Entry 5ZR1 (electron microscopy, 3.00 A resolution); this record covers chains B and G of the 8 polymer chains in the assembly.

== Chain B ==
Protein: Origin recognition complex subunit 2
Organism: Saccharomyces cerevisiae (strain ATCC 204508 / S288c)
UniProtKB: P32833 (ORC2_YEAST); residues 1-620 here = UniProt positions 1-620
Amino-acid sequence (620 residues; row label = number of the first residue in the row):
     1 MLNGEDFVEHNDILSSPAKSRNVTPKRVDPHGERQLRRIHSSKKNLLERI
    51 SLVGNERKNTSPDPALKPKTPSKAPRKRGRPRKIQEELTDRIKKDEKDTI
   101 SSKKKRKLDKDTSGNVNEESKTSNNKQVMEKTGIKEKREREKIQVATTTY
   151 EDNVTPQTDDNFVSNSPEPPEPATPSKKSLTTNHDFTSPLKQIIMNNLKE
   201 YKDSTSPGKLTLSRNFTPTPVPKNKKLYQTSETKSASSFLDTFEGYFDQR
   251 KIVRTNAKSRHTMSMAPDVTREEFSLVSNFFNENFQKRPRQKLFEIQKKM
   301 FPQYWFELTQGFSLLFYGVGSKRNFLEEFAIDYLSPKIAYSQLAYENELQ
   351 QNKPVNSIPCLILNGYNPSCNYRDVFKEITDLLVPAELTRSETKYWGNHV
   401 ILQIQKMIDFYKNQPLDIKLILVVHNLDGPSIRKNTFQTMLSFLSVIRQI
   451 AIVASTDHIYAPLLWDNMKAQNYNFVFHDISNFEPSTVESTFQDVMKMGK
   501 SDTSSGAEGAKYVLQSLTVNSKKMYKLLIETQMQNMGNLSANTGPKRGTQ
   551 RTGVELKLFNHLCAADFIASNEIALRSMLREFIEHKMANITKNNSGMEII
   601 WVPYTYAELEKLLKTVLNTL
Disordered / not traced: 1-235, 344-354
UniProt features mapped onto this chain:
  - modified residue: Thr60 (Phosphothreonine), Thr187 (Phosphothreonine), Ser188 (Phosphoserine)
From the paper describing this entry:
  - binding site for 72bp-oring DNA, ACS305, T-rich (chain G): Lys258, Trp396

== Chain G ==
Molecule: 72bp-oring DNA, ACS305, T-rich
Sequence (72 nucleotides; numbered 1 to 72; the number before each row is that of its first residue):
     1 TGGTTTTTATATGTTTTGTTATGTATTGTTTATTTTCCCTTTAATTTTAG
    51 GATATGAAAACAAGAATTTATC
Disordered / not traced: 42-72

== Interface between chain B and chain G ==
Contacting residue pairs (12):
  Thr255(B) - DT30(G)  phosphate contact
  Thr255(B) - DT31(G)  phosphate contact
  Lys258(B) - DT30(G)  salt bridge to the phosphate
  Tyr395(B) - DT15(G)  hydrogen bond to the phosphate
  Trp396(B) - DG13(G)  base contact
  Trp396(B) - DT14(G)  hydrogen bond to the base
  Trp396(B) - DT15(G)  hydrogen bond to the sugar
  Asn542(B) - DA21(G)  hydrogen bond to the phosphate
  Lys546(B) - DT20(G)  sugar contact
  Arg547(B) - DT20(G)  hydrogen bond to the phosphate
  Asn594(B) - DT12(G)  base contact
  Ser595(B) - DA11(G)  phosphate contact
Other interface residues (no listed pair), chain B (11 interface residues in all): Gly544, Pro545
Other interface residues (no listed pair), chain G (11 interface residues in all): DT16, DT29

== Overview ==
Chain B and chain G each contribute 11 residues to their interface, with 5 hydrogen bonds and 1 salt bridge.
Polar pairs include Trp396(B)-DT14(G), Trp396(B)-DT15(G) and Tyr395(B)-DT15(G). From the paper: a binding site
for 72bp-oring DNA, ACS305, T-rich (chain G) at Lys258(B) and Trp396(B).
Chain B is Origin recognition complex subunit 2 (Saccharomyces cerevisiae (strain ATCC 204508 / S288c)) and
chain G is 72bp-oring DNA, ACS305, T-rich; the structure, Saccharomyces Cerevisiae Origin Recognition Complex
Bound to a 72-bp Origin DNA containing ACS and B1 element, was determined by electron microscopy.
